5Y9A - chain A; structure by X-ray diffraction, 1.10 A resolution.

== Chain A ==
Name: Peptidyl-tRNA hydrolase
From: Acinetobacter baumannii (strain ATCC 19606 / DSM 30007 / CIP 70.34 / JCM 6841 / NBRC 109757 / NCIMB 12457 / NCTC 12156 / 81)
Notes: EC 3.1.1.29
Reference sequence: D0C9L6 (D0C9L6_ACIB2); residue numbers follow UniProt; this construct covers 1-193
Amino-acid sequence (196 residues; each row starts with the number of its first residue; numbers below 1 keep their minus sign (Gly-2 is residue -2)):
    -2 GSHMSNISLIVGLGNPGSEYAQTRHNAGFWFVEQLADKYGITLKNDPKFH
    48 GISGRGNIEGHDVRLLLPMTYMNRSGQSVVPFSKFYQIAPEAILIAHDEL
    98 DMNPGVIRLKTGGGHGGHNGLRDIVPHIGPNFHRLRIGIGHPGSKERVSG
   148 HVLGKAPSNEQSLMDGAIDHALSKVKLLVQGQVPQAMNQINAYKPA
Differences from the reference sequence: expression tag (-2 to 0)
Ligand contacts: cytarabine (AR3): Ala18, Gln19, Trp27, Glu30, Lys152, Gln158, Asp162

== Overview ==
Ligands of chain A: cytarabine.
Chain A is Peptidyl-tRNA hydrolase (Acinetobacter baumannii (strain ATCC 19606 / DSM 30007 / CIP 70.34 / JCM
6841 / NBRC 109757 / NCIMB 12457 / NCTC 12156 / 81)); the structure, Crystal structure of the complex of
peptidyl tRNA hydrolase with a phosphate ion at the substrate ..., was determined by X-ray diffraction (same
publication as 5Y98).
